6U7P - chains A and B; structure by X-ray diffraction, 1.13 A resolution.

== Chain A (and B) ==
Molecule: Protease
Organism: Human immunodeficiency virus 1
Notes: chain B of this document is another copy of the same molecule, construct and numbering; everything in this record applies to it too
UniProt: Q5RZ08 (Q5RZ08_9HIV1); numbering as in UniProt (aligned over 1-99)
Chain sequence (99 residues; each row starts with the number of its first residue):
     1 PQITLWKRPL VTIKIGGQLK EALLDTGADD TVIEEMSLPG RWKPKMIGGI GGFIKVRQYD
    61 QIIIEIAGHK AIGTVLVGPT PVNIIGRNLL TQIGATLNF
Construct notes: engineered mutation Lys-7 (Gln in Q5RZ08), Ile-33 (Leu in Q5RZ08), Ile-63 (Leu in Q5RZ08), Ala-67 (Cys in Q5RZ08), Ala-95 (Cys in Q5RZ08)
Metal / ion sites: Na+ near Asp-60 (its only coordinating residue here)
Residues lining bound ligands: B4R ({4-[{(2R,3S)-3-[({[(3aS,4S,7aR)-hexahydro-4H-furo[2,3-b]pyran-4-yl]oxy}carbonyl)amino]-2-hydroxy-4-phenylbutyl}(2-methylpropyl)sulfamoyl]phenyl}boronic acid): Arg-8, Leu-23, Asp-25, Gly-27, Ala-28, Asp-29, Asp-30, Val-32, Ile-47, Gly-48, Gly-49, Ile-50, Leu-76, Pro-81, Val-82, Ile-84
From the paper describing this entry:
  - binding site for B4R: Gly-27, Asp-29, Asp-30, Gly-48, Ile-50

== Interface between chain A and chain B ==
Pairs across the interface - 102 pairs, chain A then chain B:
  Pro-1(A) with Leu-97(B); Asn-98(B); Phe-99(B), hydrogen bond (backbone-backbone)
  Gln-2(A) with Thr-96(B); Leu-97(B); Asn-98(B), hydrogen bond
  Ile-3(A) with Thr-96(B); Leu-97(B), hydrogen bond (backbone-backbone); Phe-99(B), hydrophobic
  Leu-5(A) with Thr-26(B); Arg-87(B), hydrogen bond (backbone-side chain); Leu-90(B), hydrophobic; Thr-91(B); Ala-95(B)
  Trp-6(A) with Arg-87(B), hydrogen bond (backbone-side chain); Thr-91(B)
  Lys-7(A) with Arg-87(B)
  Arg-8(A) with Asp-29(B), salt bridge; Arg-87(B)
  Pro-9(A) with Thr-26(B); Arg-87(B)
  Leu-23(A) with Gly-27(B)
  Leu-24(A) with Thr-26(B), hydrogen bond (backbone-side chain); Leu-97(B), hydrophobic; Phe-99(B), hydrophobic
  Asp-25(A) with Asp-25(B); Thr-26(B); Gly-27(B), hydrogen bond (side chain-backbone)
  Thr-26(A) with Leu-5(B); Pro-9(B); Leu-24(B), hydrogen bond (side chain-backbone); Asp-25(B); Thr-26(B), hydrogen bond (backbone-side chain); Leu-97(B)
  Gly-27(A) with Leu-23(B); Asp-25(B), hydrogen bond (backbone-side chain)
  Asp-29(A) with Arg-8(B), salt bridge
  Ile-47(A) with Ile-50(B), hydrophobic
  Gly-48(A) with Ile-50(B)
  Gly-49(A) with Ile-50(B); Pro-81(B)
  Ile-50(A) with Gly-49(B); Ile-50(B), hydrogen bond (backbone-backbone); Gly-51(B), hydrogen bond (backbone-backbone); Gly-52(B); Ile-54(B), hydrophobic; Pro-79(B); Thr-80(B); Pro-81(B)
  Gly-51(A) with Ile-50(B), hydrogen bond (backbone-backbone); Gly-51(B); Gly-52(B); Ile-54(B)
  Gly-52(A) with Ile-50(B); Gly-51(B)
  Ile-54(A) with Ile-50(B); Gly-51(B)
  His-69(A) with Phe-99(B)
  Thr-80(A) with Ile-50(B)
  Pro-81(A) with Gly-49(B); Ile-50(B)
  Arg-87(A) with Leu-5(B), hydrogen bond (side chain-backbone); Trp-6(B), hydrogen bond (side chain-backbone); Lys-7(B), hydrogen bond (side chain-backbone); Arg-8(B); Pro-9(B)
  Leu-90(A) with Leu-5(B), hydrophobic
  Thr-91(A) with Leu-5(B); Trp-6(B)
  Gln-92(A) with Trp-6(B)
  Ile-93(A) with Phe-99(B)
  Gly-94(A) with Asn-98(B); Phe-99(B)
  Ala-95(A) with Leu-5(B); Asn-98(B); Phe-99(B), hydrophobic
  Thr-96(A) with Gln-2(B); Ile-3(B); Thr-4(B); Thr-96(B); Leu-97(B); Asn-98(B), hydrogen bond (backbone-backbone)
  Leu-97(A) with Pro-1(B); Gln-2(B); Ile-3(B), hydrogen bond (backbone-backbone); Leu-24(B), hydrophobic; Thr-26(B); Thr-96(B); Leu-97(B), hydrophobic
  Asn-98(A) with Pro-1(B); Gln-2(B), hydrogen bond; Gly-94(B); Ala-95(B); Thr-96(B), hydrogen bond (backbone-backbone); Asn-98(B), hydrogen bond
  Phe-99(A) with Pro-1(B), hydrogen bond (backbone-backbone); Ile-3(B), hydrophobic; Leu-24(B), hydrophobic; His-69(B); Ile-93(B); Gly-94(B); Ala-95(B), hydrophobic
Also at the interface, not in a pair above, chain A (41 interface residues in all): Thr-4, Val-32, Phe-53, Ala-67, Pro-79, Ile-84
Also at the interface, not in a pair above, chain B (38 interface residues in all): Val-32, Ile-47, Ala-67, Ile-84

== Overview ==
41 residues of chain A face 38 of chain B across their interface; the contacts include 22 hydrogen bonds and 2
salt bridges. Polar contacts include Arg-8(A)/Asp-29(B), Gln-2(A)/Asn-98(B) and Leu-5(A)/Arg-87(B). Bound to
chain A: compound B4R. The paper reports a binding site for B4R at Gly-27(A), Asp-29(A) and Asp-30(A) among
others.
Both chains are Protease (Human immunodeficiency virus 1). Entry 6U7P (HIV-1 wild type protease with
GRL-03119A, with phenyl-boronic-acid as P2'-ligand and with a hexahydro-4H-furo-pyran as the ...) was
determined by X-ray diffraction, deposited together with 6U7O.
